Entry 8GHV (electron microscopy, 2.80 A resolution); this record covers chains A and B of the 5 polymer chains in the assembly.

Chain A:
Molecule: Guanine nucleotide-binding protein G(i) subunit alpha-1
Source organism: Homo sapiens
Reference sequence: P63096 (GNAI1_HUMAN); residues 1-354 here = UniProt positions 1-354
Chain sequence (354 residues; numbered 1 to 354; the number before each row is that of its first residue):
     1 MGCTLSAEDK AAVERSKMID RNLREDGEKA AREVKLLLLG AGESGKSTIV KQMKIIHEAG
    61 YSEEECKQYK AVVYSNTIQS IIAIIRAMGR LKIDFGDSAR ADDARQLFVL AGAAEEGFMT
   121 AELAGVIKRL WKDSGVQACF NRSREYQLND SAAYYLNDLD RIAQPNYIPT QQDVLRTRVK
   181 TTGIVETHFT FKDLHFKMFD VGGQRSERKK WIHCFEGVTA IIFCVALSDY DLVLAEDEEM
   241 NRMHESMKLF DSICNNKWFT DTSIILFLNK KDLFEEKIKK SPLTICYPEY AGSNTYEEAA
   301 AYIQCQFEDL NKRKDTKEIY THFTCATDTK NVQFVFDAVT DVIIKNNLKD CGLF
Unresolved in the structure: 1-2, 55-181, 233-239
Swiss-Prot annotation at these positions:
  - region: Lys35 to Thr48 (G1 motif), Asp173 to Thr181 (G2 motif), Phe196 to Arg205 (G3 motif), Ile265 to Asp272 (G4 motif), Thr324 to Thr329 (G5 motif)
  - binding site (GTP): Glu43 to Thr48, Ser151, Leu175 to Thr181, Asp200 to Gln204, Asn269 to Asp272, Ala326
  - binding site (Mg(2+)): Ser47, Thr181
  - modified residue: Arg178 (ADP-ribosylarginine), Gln204 (Deamidated glutamine), Cys351 (ADP-ribosylcysteine)
  - lipidation: Gly2 (N-myristoyl glycine), Cys3 (S-palmitoyl cysteine)
  - natural variant: Gly40 (G40C: In NEDHISB; G40R: In NEDHISB), Gly45 (G45D: In NEDHISB), Thr48 (T48I: In NEDHISB; T48K: In NEDHISB), Gln52 (Q52P: In NEDHISB), Ser75 (deletion: In NEDHISB; uncertain significance), Gln172 (deletion: In NEDHISB), Asp173 (D173V: In NEDHISB), Glu186 to Phe189 (deletion: In NEDHISB; uncertain significance), Cys224 (C224Y: In NEDHISB), Lys270 (K270N: In NEDHISB; K270R: In NEDHISB), Asp272 (D272G: In NEDHISB), Ala326 (A326P: In NEDHISB), 1 further natural variant entry in UniProt
  - mutagenesis: Gly42 (G42R: Abolishes switch to an activated conformation and dissociation from beta and gamma subunits upon GTP binding. Abolishes interaction with RGS family members), Glu116 (E116L: Enhances interaction (inactive GDP-bound) with RGS14), Gln147 (Q147L: Enhances interaction (inactive GDP-bound) with RGS14), Glu245 (E245L: Enhances interaction (inactive GDP-bound) with RGS14)

Chain B:
Molecule: Guanine nucleotide-binding protein G(I)/G(S)/G(T) subunit beta-1
Source organism: Homo sapiens
Reference sequence: P62873 (GBB1_HUMAN); residues 2-340 here = UniProt positions 2-340
Chain sequence (344 residues; numbered -3 to 340; the number before each row is that of its first residue; numbers below 1 keep their minus sign (Pro-3 is residue -3)):
    -3 PGSSGSELDQ LRQEAEQLKN QIRDARKACA DATLSQITNN IDPVGRIQMR TRRTLRGHLA
    57 KIYAMHWGTD SRLLVSASQD GKLIIWDSYT TNKVHAIPLR SSWVMTCAYA PSGNYVACGG
   117 LDNICSIYNL KTREGNVRVS RELAGHTGYL SCCRFLDDNQ IVTSSGDTTC ALWDIETGQQ
   177 TTTFTGHTGD VMSLSLAPDT RLFVSGACDA SAKLWDVREG MCRQTFTGHE SDINAICFFP
   237 NGNAFATGSD DATCRLFDLR ADQELMTYSH DNIICGITSV SFSKSGRLLL AGYDDFNCNV
   297 WDALKADRAG VLAGHDNRVS CLGVTDDGMA VATGSWDSFL KIWN
Unresolved in the structure: -3 to 2
Differences from the reference sequence: expression tag (-3 to 1)
Swiss-Prot annotation at these positions:
  - modified residue: Ser2 (N-acetylserine), His266 (Phosphohistidine)
  - natural variant: Leu30 (L30F: In MRD42; uncertain significance), Arg52 (R52G: In MRD42), Gly64 (G64V: In MRD42), Asp76 (D76E: In MRD42; D76G: In MRD42), Gly77 (G77S: In MRD42), Lys78 (K78R: In MRD42), Ile80 (I80N: In MRD42; I80T: In MRD42), His91 (H91R: In MRD42; uncertain significance), Ala92 (A92T: In MRD42), Pro94 (P94S: In MRD42), Leu95 (L95P: In MRD42), Arg96 (R96L: In MRD42), 5 further natural variant entries in UniProt

Chain A / chain B interface:
Contacting residue pairs (29; chain A residue first):
  Ala12(A) - Asn88(B)
  Val13(A) - Asn88(B)
  Arg15(A) - Val90(B)  hydrogen bond (side chain-backbone)
  Arg15(A) - His91(B)
  Ser16(A) - Asn88(B)
  Ser16(A) - Lys89(B)
  Ile19(A) - Lys89(B)
  Asp20(A) - Lys89(B)  salt bridge
  Leu23(A) - Gly53(B)
  Leu23(A) - Lys89(B)
  Asp26(A) - Lys78(B)  salt bridge
  Gly27(A) - Leu55(B)
  Gly183(A) - Asn119(B)
  Ile184(A) - Trp99(B)
  Gln204(A) - Leu117(B)
  Glu207(A) - Asp186(B)
  Glu207(A) - Asp228(B)
  Lys210(A) - Tyr145(B)
  Lys210(A) - Cys204(B)
  Lys210(A) - Asp228(B)  salt bridge
  Lys210(A) - Asn230(B)  hydrogen bond
  Trp211(A) - Leu117(B)  hydrophobic
  Trp211(A) - Tyr145(B)
  His213(A) - Lys57(B)
  His213(A) - Tyr59(B)
  Cys214(A) - Tyr59(B)
  Cys214(A) - Trp99(B)
  Phe215(A) - Trp99(B)  hydrophobic
  Trp258(A) - Arg314(B)
Also at the interface, not in a pair above, chain A (23 interface residues in all): Thr182, Phe199, Ser206, Glu216
Also at the interface, not in a pair above, chain B (26 interface residues in all): Ile80, Ala92, Met101, Asp118, Thr143, Met188, Asp246, Trp332

In short:
The interface between chain A and chain B involves 23 residues on one side and 26 on the other; the contacts
include 2 hydrogen bonds and 3 salt bridges. Polar contacts include Asp20(A)-Lys89(B), Asp26(A)-Lys78(B) and
Lys210(A)-Asp228(B).
Here chain A is Guanine nucleotide-binding protein G(i) subunit alpha-1 and chain B is Guanine
nucleotide-binding protein G(I)/G(S)/G(T) subunit beta-1, both from Homo sapiens. Entry 8GHV (Cannabinoid
Receptor 1-G Protein Complex) was determined by electron microscopy.
